PDB entry 5NO8 | X-ray diffraction, 1.70 A resolution | chain A

[Chain A]
Molecule: Baccell_00875
Source organism: Bacteroides cellulosilyticus DSM 14838
UniProt: E2N9D0 (E2N9D0_9BACE); numbering as in UniProt; present here: 1-611, 613-694
Sequence (694 residues; numbered 1 to 694 plus 1 insertion-coded residue; 1 number in that range is skipped by the numbering (no residue carries it; nothing is unmodelled there); the number before each row is that of its first residue):
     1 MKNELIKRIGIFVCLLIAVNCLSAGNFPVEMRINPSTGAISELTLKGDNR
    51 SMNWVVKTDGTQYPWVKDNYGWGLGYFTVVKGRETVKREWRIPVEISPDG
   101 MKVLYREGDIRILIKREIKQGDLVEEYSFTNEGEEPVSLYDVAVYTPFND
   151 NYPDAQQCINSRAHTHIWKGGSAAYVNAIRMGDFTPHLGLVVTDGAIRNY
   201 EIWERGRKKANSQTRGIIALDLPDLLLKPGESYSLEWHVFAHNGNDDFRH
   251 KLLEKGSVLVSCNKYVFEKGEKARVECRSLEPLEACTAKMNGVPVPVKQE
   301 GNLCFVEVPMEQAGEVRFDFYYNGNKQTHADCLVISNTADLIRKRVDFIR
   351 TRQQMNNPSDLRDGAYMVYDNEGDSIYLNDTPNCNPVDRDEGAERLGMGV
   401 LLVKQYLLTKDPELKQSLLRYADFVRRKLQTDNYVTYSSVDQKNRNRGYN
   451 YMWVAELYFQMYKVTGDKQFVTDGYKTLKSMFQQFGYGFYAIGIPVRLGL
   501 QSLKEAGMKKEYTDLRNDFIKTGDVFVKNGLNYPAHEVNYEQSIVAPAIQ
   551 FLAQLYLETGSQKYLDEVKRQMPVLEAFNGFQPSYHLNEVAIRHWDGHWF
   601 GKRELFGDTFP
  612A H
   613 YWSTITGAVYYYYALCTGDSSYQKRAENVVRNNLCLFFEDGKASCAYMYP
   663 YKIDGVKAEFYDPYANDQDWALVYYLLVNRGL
Not modelled in the structure: 1-25
From the paper describing this entry:
  - contacts within the chain: Arg215-Asp608 (salt bridge), Arg447-Glu537 (salt bridge), Phe489-His536 (hydrophobic contact), Tyr490-His536 (hydrophobic contact), Pro534-His536 (hydrophobic contact)
  - conformationally variable residues (loop rearrangement): His536, Glu537
  - mutagenesis - E537Q, R593A, D596A, D596N, W599A, H612AA: decreased catalytic activity
  - mutagenesis - Y613F: abolished catalytic activity
  - catalytic residues: Tyr613
  - catalytic residues: Arg447, Arg593 (proposed by the authors, not directly observed)

[In short]
The paper reports catalytic residues Tyr613, Arg447 and Arg593; E537Q, R593A and D596A, among others, reduce
catalytic activity; 7 substitutions were tested in all.
Chain A is Baccell_00875 (Bacteroides cellulosilyticus DSM 14838); the structure, Polysaccharide Lyase
BACCELL_00875, was determined by X-ray diffraction together with 5NOA and 5NOK from the same study.
